Entry 7CNU (X-ray diffraction, 2.00 A resolution); this record covers chains A and C.

# Chain A
Protein: Dynein light chain 2, cytoplasmic
Source organism: Homo sapiens
Reference sequence: Q96FJ2 (DYL2_HUMAN); numbering as in UniProt (aligned over 2-89)
Sequence (96 residues; row label = number of the first residue in the row; numbers below 1 keep their minus sign (Met-6 is residue -6)):
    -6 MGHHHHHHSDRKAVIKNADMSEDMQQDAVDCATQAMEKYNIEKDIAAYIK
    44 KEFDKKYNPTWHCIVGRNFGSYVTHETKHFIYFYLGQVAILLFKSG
Not modelled in the structure: -6 to 2, 89
Differences from the reference sequence: initiating methionine (-6); expression tag (-5 to 1)
UniProt features mapped onto this chain:
  - site: Tyr41 (Interaction with myosin V motor complex)

# Chain C
Protein: Bcl-2-modifying factor
Source organism: Homo sapiens
Reference sequence: Q96LC9 (BMF_HUMAN); residues 1-20 here correspond to UniProt positions 63-82 (UniProt number = residue number + 62)
Sequence (20 residues; each row starts with the number of its first residue):
     1 TSQEDKATQTLSPASPSQGV
Not modelled in the structure: 1-2, 12-20
UniProt features mapped onto this chain:
  - region: Asp5 to Pro13 (Interaction with DLC2)
Reported in the primary citation:
  - mutagenesis - T10A, T10E: abolished binding to Dynein light chain 2, cytoplasmic (chain A)
  - mutagenesis - S12A/S15A, S12E, S15E: unchanged binding to Dynein light chain 2, cytoplasmic (chain A)
  - post-translational modification sites: Thr10, Ser12, Ser15
  - mutagenesis - T10E: increased localization

# How chain A and chain C interact
Pairs across the interface - 30 pairs, chain A then chain C:
  Asn10(A) with Lys6(C)
  Asp12(A) with Glu4(C)
  Arg60(A) with Thr10(C)
  Asn61(A) with Thr10(C)
  Phe62(A) with Gln9(C); Thr10(C), hydrogen bond (backbone-backbone)
  Gly63(A) with Thr8(C); Gln9(C)
  Ser64(A) with Ala7(C); Thr8(C), hydrogen bond
  Tyr65(A) with Asp5(C); Lys6(C); Ala7(C), hydrophobic
  Val66(A) with Glu4(C); Asp5(C); Lys6(C), hydrogen bond (backbone-backbone)
  Thr67(A) with Gln3(C); Glu4(C); Asp5(C), hydrogen bond
  His68(A) with Gln3(C); Glu4(C), salt bridge; Lys6(C)
  Thr70(A) with Glu4(C)
  Phe73(A) with Lys6(C)
  Tyr75(A) with Thr8(C); Gln9(C); Thr10(C), hydrogen bond (side chain-backbone)
  Tyr77(A) with Thr10(C); Leu11(C)
  Ala82(A) with Thr10(C)
Also at the interface, not in a pair above, chain A (19 interface residues in all): Lys9, Gly59, Leu84
The authors on this interface:
  - pairs named by the authors: Phe62(A)-Thr10(C) (hydrogen bond)
  - interface residues, chain A: Phe62(A), Ser64(A), Val66(A), His68(A), Tyr77(A)

# In short
Chain A and chain C form an interface of 19 and 9 residues respectively; the contacts include 5 hydrogen bonds
and 1 salt bridge. Among the polar pairs are His68(A)-Glu4(C), Ser64(A)-Thr8(C) and Thr67(A)-Asp5(C). The
authors report a hydrogen bond between Phe62(A) and Thr10(C). From the paper: T10A and T10E of chain C abolish
binding to Dynein light chain 2, cytoplasmic (chain A); interface residues Phe62(A), Ser64(A) and Val66(A)
among others; 5 substitutions were tested in all.
Chain A is Dynein light chain 2, cytoplasmic and chain C is Bcl-2-modifying factor, both from Homo sapiens;
the structure, Crystal structure of DLC2 in complex with BMF peptide, was determined by X-ray diffraction.
